1S77 - chains R and D of the 4 polymer chains in the assembly; structure by X-ray diffraction, 2.69 A resolution.

# Chain R
Molecule: 10-nt RNA strand
Sequence (10 nucleotides; row label = number of the first residue in the row; the depositors numbered this strand downwards along its sequence, so these rows (ascending numbers) run in the REVERSE of the deposited 5'-to-3' order):
     1 XAGCGGCACA
Modified / non-standard residues: 3DA (3'-deoxyadenosine-5'-monophosphate) at position 1
Bound ions: Mg2+ site 1: 3DA_1, A2; Mg2+ site 2: 3DA_1 (shared with Asp-537(D), Asp-812(D) of chain D)

# Chain D
Name: DNA-directed RNA polymerase
From: Enterobacteria phage T7
Notes: EC 2.7.7.6
UniProtKB: P00573 (RPOL_BPT7); residue numbers follow UniProt; this construct covers 1-883
Sequence (883 residues; numbered 1 to 883; the number before each row is that of its first residue):
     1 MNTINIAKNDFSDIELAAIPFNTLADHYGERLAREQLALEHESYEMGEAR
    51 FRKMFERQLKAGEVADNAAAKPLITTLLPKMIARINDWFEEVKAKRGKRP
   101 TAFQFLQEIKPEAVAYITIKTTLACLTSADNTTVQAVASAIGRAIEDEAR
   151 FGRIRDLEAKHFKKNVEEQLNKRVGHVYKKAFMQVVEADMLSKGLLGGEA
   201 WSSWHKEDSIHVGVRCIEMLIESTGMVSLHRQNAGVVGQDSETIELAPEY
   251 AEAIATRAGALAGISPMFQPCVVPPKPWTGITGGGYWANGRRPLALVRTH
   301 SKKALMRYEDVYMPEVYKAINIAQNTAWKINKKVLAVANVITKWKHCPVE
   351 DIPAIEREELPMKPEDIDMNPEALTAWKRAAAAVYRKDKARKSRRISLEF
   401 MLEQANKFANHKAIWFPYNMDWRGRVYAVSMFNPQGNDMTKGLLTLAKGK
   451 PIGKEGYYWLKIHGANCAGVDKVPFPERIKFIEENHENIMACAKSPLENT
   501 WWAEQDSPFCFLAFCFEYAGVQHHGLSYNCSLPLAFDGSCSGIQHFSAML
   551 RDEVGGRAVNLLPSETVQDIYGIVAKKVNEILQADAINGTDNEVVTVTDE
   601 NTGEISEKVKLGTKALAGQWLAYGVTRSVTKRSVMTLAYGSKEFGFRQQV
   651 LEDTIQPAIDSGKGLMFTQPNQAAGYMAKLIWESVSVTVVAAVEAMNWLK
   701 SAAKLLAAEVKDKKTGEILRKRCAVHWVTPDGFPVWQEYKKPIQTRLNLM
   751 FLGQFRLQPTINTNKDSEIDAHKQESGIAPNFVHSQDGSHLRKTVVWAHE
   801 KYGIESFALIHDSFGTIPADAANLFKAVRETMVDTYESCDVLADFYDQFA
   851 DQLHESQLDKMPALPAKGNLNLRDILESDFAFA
Disordered / not traced: 1-11, 195-199, 231-240, 362-376, 595-608
Bound ions: Mg2+: Asp-537, Asp-812 (shared with 3DA_1(R) of chain R)
Ligand contacts: pyrophosphate (POP): Lys-472, Asp-537, Gly-538, Ser-539, Cys-540, Asp-569, Tyr-571, Arg-627, Lys-631
UniProt features mapped onto this chain:
  - active site: Asp-537, Lys-631, Asp-812
  - mutagenesis: Lys-172 (K172L/G: No change in activity), Pro-563 (P563A/T: Inactivated), Tyr-571 (Y571S: Inactivated), Lys-631 (K631G: Partially inactivated; K631L: Partially inactivated; K631R: Partially inactivated), Thr-636 (T636P: Inactivated), Tyr-639 (Y639D: Inactivated), Phe-646 (F646C: Inactivated)
What the authors report for this chain:
  - Mg2+ coordination: Asp-537
  - catalytic residues: Asp-537
  - conformationally variable residues (domain motion, loop rearrangement): Val-634 to Gly-645

# Chain R / chain D interface
Residue-residue contacts (30; chain R residue first):
  3DA_1(R) with Arg-425(D), sugar contact; Asp-537(D), base contact; Ser-541(D), sugar contact; Met-635(D), base contact; Tyr-639(D), hydrogen bond to the sugar; His-784(D), hydrogen bond to the sugar; Asp-812(D), base contact
  A2(R) with Arg-425(D), base contact; Gln-435(D), phosphate contact; Gly-436(D), phosphate contact; Lys-441(D), salt bridge to the phosphate; Ile-810(D), phosphate contact; His-811(D), sugar contact; Asp-812(D), phosphate contact
  G3(R) with Gln-435(D), phosphate contact
  C4(R) with Arg-394(D), salt bridge to the phosphate
  G5(R) with Ala-390(D), sugar contact; Arg-394(D), hydrogen bond to the phosphate
  G6(R) with Lys-172(D), salt bridge to the phosphate; Arg-386(D), sugar contact; Lys-389(D), sugar contact; Ala-390(D), hydrogen bond to the sugar
  C7(R) with Gln-169(D), hydrogen bond to the phosphate; Lys-172(D), sugar contact
  A8(R) with Gln-169(D), hydrogen bond to the phosphate
  C9(R) with Arg-746(D), hydrogen bond to the sugar; Gln-754(D), hydrogen bond to the sugar
  A10(R) with Lys-740(D), phosphate contact; Pro-742(D), sugar contact; Arg-746(D), hydrogen bond to the sugar
Also at the interface, not in a pair above, chain D (30 interface residues in all): Val-174, Ser-393, Asn-437, Gly-542, Arg-632, Thr-636, Asn-748, Asp-787

# Overview
Chain R and chain D form an interface of 10 and 30 residues respectively; the contacts include 9 hydrogen
bonds and 3 salt bridges. Polar pairs include 3DA_1(R)/Tyr-639(D), 3DA_1(R)/His-784(D) and G6(R)/Ala-390(D).
Ligands of chain D: pyrophosphate. The paper reports the catalytic residue Asp-537(D); Mg2+ coordination by
Asp-537(D).
Here chain R is a 10-nt RNA strand and chain D is DNA-directed RNA polymerase (Enterobacteria phage T7). Entry
1S77 (T7 RNAP product pyrophosphate elongation complex) was determined by X-ray diffraction (same publication
as 1S76).
